7VQ2 - chains A and B of the 4 polymer chains in the assembly; structure by electron microscopy, 3.68 A resolution.

== Chain A (and B) ==
Protein: Transient receptor potential cation channel subfamily M member 2
From: Homo sapiens
Notes: fragment: TM domain; chain B of this document is another copy of the same molecule, construct and numbering; everything in this record applies to it too
UniProtKB: O94759 (TRPM2_HUMAN); numbering as in UniProt (aligned over 745-1098)
Sequence (354 residues; each row starts with the number of its first residue):
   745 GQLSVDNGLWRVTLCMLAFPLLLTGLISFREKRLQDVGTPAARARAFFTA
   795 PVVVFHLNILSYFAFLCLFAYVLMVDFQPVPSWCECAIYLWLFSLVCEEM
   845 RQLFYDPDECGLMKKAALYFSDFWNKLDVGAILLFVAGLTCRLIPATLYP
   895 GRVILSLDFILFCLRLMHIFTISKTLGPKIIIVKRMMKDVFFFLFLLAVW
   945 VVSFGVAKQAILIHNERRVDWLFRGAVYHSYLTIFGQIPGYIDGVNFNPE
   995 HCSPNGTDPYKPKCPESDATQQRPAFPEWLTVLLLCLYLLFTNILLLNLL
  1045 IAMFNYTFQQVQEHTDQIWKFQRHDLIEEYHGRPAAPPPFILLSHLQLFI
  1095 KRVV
Cystine bridges: Cys996-Cys1008
UniProt features mapped onto this chain:
  - motif: Phe979 to Ile982 (Selectivity filter)
  - binding site (Ca(2+)): Glu843, Gln846, Asn869, Glu1073
  - mutagenesis: Lys918 (K918A: Decreases in sensitivity to PIP2), Lys952 (K952A: Strongly reduces channel activity at ph 7.3. Increased residual channel activity after exposure to pH 5.5), His958 (H958A: No effect on channel activity), Arg961 (R961A: Mildly decreases channel activity), Arg962 (R962A: Abolishes channel activity), Arg968 (R968A: Abolishes channel activity), His973 (H973A: No effect on channel activity), Gly980 (G980A/C/S: Decreases permeability of Ca(2+) over Na(+)), Gln981 (Q981A/E/N: Increases the permeability of Ca(2+) over Na(+)), Ile982 (I982A/E/S: Alters the reversal potential. Increases the permeability of Ca(2+) over Na(+); I982L/F: No change in the reversal potential. No change in the ion selectivity to Ca(2+) over Na(+)), Gly984 to Tyr985 (Prevents fast inactivation of the channel), Gly984 (G984A: No change in the reversal potential. No change in the ion selectivity to Ca(2+) over Na(+)), 6 further mutagenesis entries in UniProt
From the paper describing this entry:
  - specificity-determining residues: Phe979, Gly980, Gln981, Ile982 (from molecular simulation)

== Interface between chain A and chain B ==
Pairs across the interface (91; chain A residue first):
  Met818(A) with Val950(B), hydrophobic; Asn959(B); Val963(B), hydrophobic
  Val819(A) with Asn959(B), hydrogen bond (backbone-side chain)
  Phe821(A) with Asn959(B), hydrogen bond (backbone-side chain)
  Thr891(A) with Gln1015(B)
  Tyr893(A) with Ile955(B); His958(B); Pro1018(B), hydrophobic; Ala1019(B)
  Pro894(A) with Thr1014(B); Gln1015(B); Ala1019(B)
  Arg896(A) with Ile955(B); His958(B), hydrogen bond
  Val897(A) with Ile955(B), hydrophobic; Ala1019(B), hydrophobic; Leu1024(B), hydrophobic
  Leu901(A) with Leu1031(B), hydrophobic
  Phe903(A) with Ser947(B); Val950(B), hydrophobic
  Ile904(A) with Phe948(B), hydrophobic; Leu1031(B), hydrophobic
  Cys907(A) with Ser947(B), hydrogen bond
  Leu908(A) with Trp944(B), hydrophobic
  Met911(A) with Leu940(B), hydrophobic
  Phe914(A) with Phe936(B), hydrophobic; Leu940(B), hydrophobic
  Lys918(A) with Lys932(B)
  Thr919(A) with Lys932(B); Asp933(B), hydrogen bond
  Leu920(A) with Asp933(B); Phe936(B), hydrophobic; Phe937(B), hydrophobic
  Lys923(A) with Asp933(B), salt bridge; Met1047(B); Thr1051(B)
  Val927(A) with Leu1043(B), hydrophobic
  Met930(A) with Asn1042(B)
  Val934(A) with Asn1042(B)
  Leu938(A) with Leu1034(B); Ile1038(B), hydrophobic
  Arg962(A) with Pro993(B), hydrogen bond (side chain-backbone); Glu994(B), salt bridge
  Val963(A) with Cys996(B), hydrophobic; Cys1008(B), hydrophobic; Pro1009(B)
  Asp964(A) with Pro993(B); Glu994(B); His995(B), hydrogen bond (side chain-backbone); Cys996(B); Pro1009(B); Glu1022(B)
  Trp965(A) with Pro993(B), hydrophobic
  Phe967(A) with Glu1022(B)
  Arg968(A) with Asp987(B), hydrogen bond (side chain-backbone); Gly988(B); Asn990(B), hydrogen bond (side chain-backbone); Pro993(B)
  Val971(A) with Leu1029(B), hydrophobic
  Tyr972(A) with Ile982(B); Pro983(B); Ile986(B); Val989(B), hydrophobic; Leu1029(B)
  Tyr975(A) with Lys952(B); Thr977(B), hydrogen bond; Gln981(B); Ile982(B); Pro983(B); Leu1029(B), hydrophobic; Tyr1032(B), hydrogen bond
  Leu976(A) with Gly980(B); Gln981(B)
  Ile978(A) with Gly980(B); Leu1033(B), hydrophobic; Asn1037(B)
  Phe979(A) with Phe979(B); Asn1037(B)
  Gln981(A) with Gln981(B)
  Phe1048(A) with Ile1045(B); Ala1046(B), hydrophobic; Asn1049(B)
  Asn1049(A) with Asn1049(B), hydrogen bond
  Phe1052(A) with Asn1049(B); Tyr1050(B), hydrophobic; Gln1053(B)
  Gln1056(A) with Tyr1050(B); Gln1053(B), hydrogen bond; Gln1054(B)
  Asp1060(A) with Tyr1050(B), hydrogen bond
Other interface residues (no listed pair), chain A (48 interface residues in all): Leu817, Ala890, Ser900, Leu910, Ile913, Met1047, Gln1053
Other interface residues (no listed pair), chain B (68 interface residues in all): Phe939, Ala951, Ala954, Ile957, Glu960, Arg961, Leu966, Tyr985, Lys1007, Gln1016, Arg1017, Phe1020, Val1026, Leu1039

== Overview ==
Chain A and chain B form an interface of 48 and 68 residues respectively; the contacts include 14 hydrogen
bonds and 2 salt bridges. Among the polar pairs are Lys923(A)-Asp933(B), Arg962(A)-Glu994(B) and
Val819(A)-Asn959(B). From UniProt: 4 Ca2+-binding residues and 17 mutagenesis sites on chain A. From the
paper: specificity determinants Phe979(A), Gly980(A) and Gln981(A) among others.
Chain A and chain B are both Transient receptor potential cation channel subfamily M member 2 (Homo sapiens);
the structure, Structure of Apo-hsTRPM2 channel TM domain, was determined by electron microscopy, deposited
together with 7VQ1.
